PDB entry 1GG6 | X-ray diffraction, 1.40 A resolution | chains A and B of the 3 polymer chains in the assembly

== Chain A ==
Molecule: Gamma chymotrypsin
From: Bos taurus
Notes: EC 3.4.21.1
UniProt: P00766 (CTRA_BOVIN); residues 1-10 here = UniProt positions 1-10
Amino-acid sequence (10 residues; row label = number of the first residue in the row):
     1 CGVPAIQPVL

== Chain B ==
Molecule: Gamma chymotrypsin
From: Bos taurus
Notes: EC 3.4.21.1
UniProt: P00766 (CTRA_BOVIN); residue numbers follow UniProt; this construct covers 16-146
Amino-acid sequence (131 residues; row label = number of the first residue in the row):
    16 IVNGEEAVPG SWPWQVSLQD KTGFHFCGGS LINENWVVTA AHCGVTTSDV VVAGEFDQGS
    76 SSEKIQKLKI AKVFKNSKYN SLTINNDITL LKLSTAASFS QTVSAVCLPS ASDDFAAGTT
   136 CVTTGWGLTR Y
Swiss-Prot annotation at these positions:
  - active site (Charge relay system): His57, Asp102
Disulfide bonds: Cys42-Cys58
Residues lining bound ligands:
  - APF (1,1,1-trifluoro-3-acetamido-4-phenyl butan-2-one(N-acetyl-L-phenylalanyl trifluoromethyl ketone)): Phe41, Cys42, His57
  - APL (N-(1-benzyl-3,3,3-trifluoro-2,2-dihydroxy-propyl)-acetamide): Gln34, Gly38, Val67, Glu70, Gln73, Gly74, Ser75, Ser76, Ile80, Lys82

== Interface between chain A and chain B ==
Cross-chain cystine bridges: Cys1(A)-Cys122(B)
Contacting residue pairs - 20 pairs, chain A then chain B:
  Cys1(A) - Ala120(B)
  Cys1(A) - Val121(B)
  Cys1(A) - Cys122(B)  disulfide
  Gly2(A) - Trp29(B)
  Gly2(A) - Ala120(B)  hydrogen bond (backbone-backbone)
  Gly2(A) - Cys122(B)  hydrogen bond (backbone-side chain)
  Pro4(A) - Ser26(B)
  Pro4(A) - Pro28(B)
  Pro4(A) - Trp29(B)  hydrophobic
  Ala5(A) - Gln116(B)
  Ile6(A) - Val23(B)  hydrophobic
  Ile6(A) - Pro24(B)
  Ile6(A) - Gly25(B)
  Ile6(A) - Ser26(B)
  Ile6(A) - Thr117(B)
  Gln7(A) - Ser26(B)
  Pro8(A) - Ser26(B)
  Pro8(A) - Trp27(B)  hydrophobic
  Val9(A) - Glu20(B)
  Leu10(A) - Glu20(B)
Also at the interface, not in a pair above, chain A (10 interface residues in all): Val3
Also at the interface, not in a pair above, chain B (14 interface residues in all): Val137

== In short ==
The interface between chain A and chain B involves 10 residues on one side and 14 on the other; the contacts
include 1 disulfide bond and 2 hydrogen bonds. Polar pairs include Gly2(A)-Cys122(B) and Gly2(A)-Ala120(B).
Ligands of chain B: compound APL and compound APF.
Here chain A is Gamma chymotrypsin and chain B is Gamma chymotrypsin, both from Bos taurus. Entry 1GG6
(Crystal structure of gamma chymotrypsin with N-acetyl-phenylalanine trifluoromethyl ketone bound at the
active site) was determined by X-ray diffraction together with 1GGD from the same study.
